Entry 5JCK (X-ray diffraction, 2.00 A resolution); this record covers chain A.

== Chain A ==
Molecule: Os09g0567300 protein
Source organism: Oryza sativa subsp. japonica
UniProtKB: Q652L6 (Q652L6_ORYSJ); numbering as in UniProt (aligned over 1-435)
Chain sequence (453 residues; each row starts with the number of its first residue; numbers below 1 keep their minus sign (His-17 is residue -17)):
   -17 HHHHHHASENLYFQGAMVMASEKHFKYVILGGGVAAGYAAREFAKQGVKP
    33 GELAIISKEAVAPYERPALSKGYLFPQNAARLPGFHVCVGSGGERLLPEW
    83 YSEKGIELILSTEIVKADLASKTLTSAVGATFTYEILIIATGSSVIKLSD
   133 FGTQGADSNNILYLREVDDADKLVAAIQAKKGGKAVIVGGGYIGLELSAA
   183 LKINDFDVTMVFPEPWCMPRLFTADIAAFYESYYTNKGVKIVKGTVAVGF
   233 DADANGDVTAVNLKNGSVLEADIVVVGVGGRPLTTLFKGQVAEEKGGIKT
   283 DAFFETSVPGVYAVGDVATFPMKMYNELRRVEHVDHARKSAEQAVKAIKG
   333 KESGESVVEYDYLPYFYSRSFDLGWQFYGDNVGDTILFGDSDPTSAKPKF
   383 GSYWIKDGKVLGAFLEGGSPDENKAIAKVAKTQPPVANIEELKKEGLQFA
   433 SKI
Not modelled in the structure: -17 to 3
Differences from the reference sequence: expression tag (-17 to 0)
Small-molecule neighbours:
  - FAD (flavin-adenine dinucleotide): Leu12, Gly13, Gly14, Gly15, Val16, Ala17, Ala18, Ile38, Ser39, Lys40, Glu41, Arg48, Pro49, Leu51, Ser52, Lys53, Thr94, Glu95, Ile96, Ala122, Thr123, Gly124, Ser125, Leu146, Arg147, Glu148, Ile175, Glu178, Leu265, Leu268, Val296, Gly297, Asp298, Glu314, His315, Val316, Asp317, Ala319, Tyr349
  - NAD (nicotinamide-adenine-dinucleotide): Ser52, Phe133, Arg147, Val170, Gly171, Gly172, Gly173, Tyr174, Ile175, Gly176, Glu178, Val193, Phe194, Pro195, Glu196, Pro201, Arg202, Val228, Gly259, Val260, Gly261, Gly262, Glu314, His315, Tyr349, Ser350
Swiss-Prot annotation at these positions:
  - binding site (FAD): Gly14 to Ala17, Glu41, Arg48, Lys53, Ile96, Arg147, Glu148, Asp298, Val316, Tyr349
  - binding site (NAD(+)): Gly172 to Glu178, Glu196, Arg202, Gly261, Glu314, His315, Tyr349
  - binding site (NADP(+)): Tyr174 to Glu178, Arg202, Gly261, Glu314, His315, Tyr349
  - binding site (L-ascorbate): Arg320, Arg351
  - mutagenesis: Cys70 (C70A: No effect on catalytic activity; C70S: Slight reduction of catalytic activity), Gly72 (G72N: Slight reduction of catalytic activity), Glu196 (E196A: Reduces catalytic activity 2-fold), Arg320 (R320A: Reduces catalytic activity 5-fold), Tyr349 (Y349A/F/W: Abolishes catalytic activity), Arg351 (R351A: No effect on catalytic activity)
From the paper describing this entry:
  - conformationally variable residues (side-chain flip): Tyr174, His315, Phe348
  - binding site for NAD: Tyr174, Glu178, Glu196, Arg202, Glu314, His315
  - specificity-determining residues: Glu196
  - mutagenesis - E196A (16-fold): increased binding to NADP
  - mutagenesis - E196A: unchanged binding to NAD
  - binding site for flavin-adenine dinucleotide: Val316
  - mutagenesis - E196A, R320A: decreased catalytic activity
  - catalytic residues: Tyr349
  - mutagenesis - Y349A, Y349F, Y349W: abolished catalytic activity
  - mutagenesis - C70A: unchanged catalytic activity

== Summary ==
Chain A binds flavin-adenine dinucleotide and NAD. UniProt lists 13 FAD-binding residues, 13 NAD+-binding
residues, 10 NADP+-binding residues and L-ascorbate-binding residues Arg320 and Arg351. From the paper: the
catalytic residue Tyr349; Y349A, Y349F and Y349W abolish catalytic activity; 6 substitutions were tested in
all.
Chain A is Os09g0567300 protein (Oryza sativa subsp. japonica); the structure, Structure and catalytic
mechanism of monodehydroascorbate reductase, MDHAR, from Oryza sativa L. japonica, was determined by X-ray
diffraction together with 5JCI, 5JCL, 5JCM and 5JCN from the same study.
